PDB entry 7TXC | X-ray diffraction, 3.04 A resolution | chains A and E of the 3 polymer chains in the assembly

== Chain A ==
Molecule: 16-nt DNA strand
Sequence (16 nucleotides; numbered 1 to 16; the number before each row is that of its first residue):
     1 AGATAATGCC AACAGT

== Chain E ==
Molecule: Hypermethylated in cancer 2 protein
Organism: Homo sapiens
UniProt: Q96JB3 (HIC2_HUMAN); residues 503-615 here = UniProt positions 503-615
Amino-acid sequence (118 residues; row label = number of the first residue in the row):
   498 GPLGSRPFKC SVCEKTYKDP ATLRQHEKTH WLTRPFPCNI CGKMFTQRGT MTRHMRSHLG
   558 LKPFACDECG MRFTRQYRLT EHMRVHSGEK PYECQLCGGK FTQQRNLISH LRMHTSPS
Unresolved in the structure: 498-501, 586-615
Sequence notes: expression tag (498-502)
Metal / ion sites: Zn2+ site 1: Cys507, Cys510, His523, His527; Zn2+ site 2: Cys535, Cys538, His551, His555; Zn2+ site 3: Cys563, Cys566, His579, His583
Curated features (UniProtKB/Swiss-Prot):
  - zinc finger: Phe505 to Pro532 (C2H2-type 2), Phe533 to Pro560 (C2H2-type 3), Phe561 to Pro588 (C2H2-type 4), Tyr589 to Ser615 (C2H2-type 5)
From the paper describing this entry:
  - binding site for the 16-nt DNA strand: Thr547, Arg550, Arg572, Tyr574, Arg575
  - binding site for the 16-nt DNA strand (chain A): Gly546

== Chain A / chain E interface ==
Contacting residue pairs (16):
  DA5(A) - Arg545(E)  salt bridge to the phosphate
  DA6(A) - Thr549(E)  phosphate contact
  DT7(A) - Gly546(E)  base contact
  DT7(A) - Arg553(E)  salt bridge to the phosphate
  DG8(A) - Arg550(E)  hydrogen bond to the base
  DG8(A) - Gln573(E)  phosphate contact
  DG8(A) - Tyr574(E)  hydrogen bond to the phosphate
  DC9(A) - Arg550(E)  base contact
  DC9(A) - Arg572(E)  base contact
  DC9(A) - Tyr574(E)  hydrogen bond to the base
  DC10(A) - Tyr574(E)  hydrogen bond to the base
  DA11(A) - Gln522(E)  phosphate contact
  DA12(A) - Tyr514(E)  phosphate contact
  DA12(A) - Thr519(E)  phosphate contact
  DA12(A) - Gln522(E)  phosphate contact
  DC13(A) - Tyr514(E)  hydrogen bond to the phosphate
Other interface residues (no listed pair), chain E (13 interface residues in all): His523, Gln544

== Overview ==
Chain A and chain E form an interface of 9 and 13 residues respectively, with 5 hydrogen bonds and 2 salt
bridges. Polar pairs include DG8(A)-Arg550(E), DC9(A)-Tyr574(E) and DC10(A)-Tyr574(E). From the paper: a
binding site for the 16-nt DNA strand at Thr547(E), Arg550(E) and Arg572(E) among others; a binding site for
the 16-nt DNA strand (chain A) at Gly546(E).
Here chain A is a 16-nt DNA strand and chain E is Hypermethylated in cancer 2 protein (Homo sapiens). Entry
7TXC (HIC2 zinc finger domain in complex with the DNA binding motif-2 of the BCL11A enhancer) was determined
by X-ray diffraction.
